PDB entry 2OMX | X-ray diffraction, 1.70 A resolution | chains A and B

# Chain A
Molecule: Internalin-A
Source organism: Listeria monocytogenes
Notes: fragment: internalin domain
Reference sequence: P25146 (INLA_LISMO); numbering as in UniProt (aligned over 36-497)
Sequence (462 residues; each row starts with the number of its first residue):
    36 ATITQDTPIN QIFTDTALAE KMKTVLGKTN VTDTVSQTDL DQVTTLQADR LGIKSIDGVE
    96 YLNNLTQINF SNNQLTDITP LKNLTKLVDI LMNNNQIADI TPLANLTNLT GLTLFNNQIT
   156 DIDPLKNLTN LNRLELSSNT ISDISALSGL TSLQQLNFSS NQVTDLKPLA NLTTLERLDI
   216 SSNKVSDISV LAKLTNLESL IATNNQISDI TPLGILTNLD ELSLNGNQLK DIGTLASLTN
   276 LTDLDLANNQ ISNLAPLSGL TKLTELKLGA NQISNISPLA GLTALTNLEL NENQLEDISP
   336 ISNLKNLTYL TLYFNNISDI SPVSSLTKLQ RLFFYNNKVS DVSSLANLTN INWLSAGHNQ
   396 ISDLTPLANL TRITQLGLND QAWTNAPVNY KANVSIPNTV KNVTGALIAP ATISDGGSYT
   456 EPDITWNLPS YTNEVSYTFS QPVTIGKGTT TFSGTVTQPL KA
Sequence notes: engineered mutation Asn192 (Ser in P25146), Ser194 (Gly in P25146), Ser195 (Asn in P25146)
Reported in the primary citation:
  - contacts within the chain: Asn192-Ser194 (hydrogen bond)

# Chain B
Molecule: Epithelial-cadherin
Source organism: Homo sapiens
Notes: fragment: N-terminal domain of human E-cadherin
Reference sequence: P12830 (CADH1_HUMAN); residues 2-104 here correspond to UniProt positions 156-258 (UniProt number = residue number + 154)
Sequence (108 residues; each row starts with the number of its first residue; numbers below 1 keep their minus sign (Gly-3 is residue -3)):
    -3 GPLGSWVIPP ISCPENEKGP FPKNLVQIKS NKDKEGKVFY SITGQGADTP PVGVFIIERE
    57 TGWLKVTEPL DRERIATYTL FSHAVSSNGN AVEDPMEILI TVTDQNDN
Not modelled in the structure: -3
Sequence notes: expression tag (-3 to 1)
Ion coordination: Ca2+: Asn27, Asp29

# Chain A / chain B interface
Pairs across the interface (63):
  Arg85(A) with Val48(B), hydrogen bond (side chain-backbone); Gly49(B); Val50(B); Glu64(B), salt bridge
  Phe150(A) with Phe17(B); Pro18(B); Thr63(B)
  Asn151(A) with Ile52(B)
  Glu170(A) with Pro16(B); Phe17(B), hydrogen bond (side chain-backbone)
  Ser172(A) with Pro18(B)
  Gln190(A) with Lys14(B); Gly15(B), hydrogen bond (side chain-backbone); Pro16(B)
  Asn192(A) with Pro16(B); Phe17(B); Pro18(B), hydrogen bond (side chain-backbone)
  Ser195(A) with Glu54(B), hydrogen bond
  Arg212(A) with Lys14(B); Gly15(B), hydrogen bond (side chain-backbone); Pro16(B); Asp103(B), hydrogen bond (side chain-backbone); Asn104(B)
  Ser217(A) with Glu54(B), hydrogen bond
  Asn239(A) with Thr57(B)
  Asn260(A) with Gln23(B), hydrogen bond; Trp59(B)
  Asp280(A) with Trp59(B)
  Lys302(A) with Gln23(B), hydrogen bond; Lys25(B); Trp59(B)
  Glu324(A) with Lys25(B), salt bridge
  Glu327(A) with Asn27(B), hydrogen bond; Lys30(B), salt bridge
  Tyr344(A) with Val3(B); Ile4(B); Pro5(B), hydrophobic; Pro6(B)
  Thr346(A) with Val3(B)
  Tyr348(A) with Val3(B), hydrophobic; Lys25(B); Asn27(B), hydrogen bond
  Phe349(A) with Asn27(B); Lys30(B)
  Arg366(A) with Ile4(B), hydrogen bond (side chain-backbone); Pro5(B); Pro6(B)
  Phe368(A) with Trp2(B); Val3(B), hydrophobic; Ile4(B)
  Tyr370(A) with Ser1(B); Val3(B); Asn27(B), hydrogen bond
  Trp388(A) with Leu-1(B), hydrophobic; Ile4(B), hydrophobic; Met92(B), hydrophobic
  Ser390(A) with Leu-1(B)
  Gln410(A) with Pro-2(B); Leu-1(B); Met92(B)
  Leu411(A) with Leu-1(B)
  Gly412(A) with Leu-1(B)
  Thr484(A) with Pro-2(B)
Also at the interface, not in a pair above, chain A (37 interface residues in all): Asn107, Leu191, Ile236, Thr238, Asp255, Asn283, Asn322, Leu389
Also at the interface, not in a pair above, chain B (32 interface residues in all): Asn20, Asp29, Pro47

# Summary
The interface between chain A and chain B involves 37 residues on one side and 32 on the other, with 14
hydrogen bonds and 3 salt bridges. Among the polar pairs are Arg85(A)-Glu64(B), Glu324(A)-Lys25(B) and
Glu327(A)-Lys30(B). Asn27(B) and Asp29(B) coordinate Ca2+. From the paper: contacts within the chain involving
Asn192(A) and Ser194(A).
Here chain A is Internalin-A (Listeria monocytogenes) and chain B is Epithelial-cadherin (Homo sapiens). Entry
2OMX (Crystal structure of InlA S192N G194S+S/hEC1 complex) was determined by X-ray diffraction (same
publication as 2OMT, 2OMU and 2OMZ).
